5MLC - chains A and O of the 32 polymer chains in the assembly; structure by electron microscopy, 3.60 A resolution.

Chain A:
Molecule: 23S ribosomal RNA, chloroplastic
From: Spinacia oleracea
Sequence (2811 nucleotides; row label = number of the first residue in the row):
     1 UUCAAACGAG GAAAGGCUUA CGGUGGAUAC CUAGGCACCC AGAGACGAGG AAGGGCGUAU
    61 UAAUCGACGA AAUGCUUCGG GGAGUUGAAA AUAAGCAGAG AUCCGGAGAU UCCCGAAUAG
   121 GUCAACCUUU CGAACUUCUG CUGAAUCCAU GGGCAGGCAA GAGACAACCU GGCGAACUGA
   181 AACAUCUUAG UAGCCAGAGG AAAAGAAAGC AAAAGCGAUU CCCGUAGUAG CGGCGAGCGA
   241 AAUGGGAGCA GCCUAAACCG UGAAAACGGG GUUGUGGGAG AGCAAUACAA GCGUCGUGCU
   301 GCUAGGCGAA UCAGUGGAGU GCGGAACCCU AGAUGGUGAA AGUCCAGUAG CCGAAAGCAU
   361 CACUAGCUUA UGCUCUGACC CGAGUAGCAU GGGGCACGUG GAAUCCCGUG UGAAUCAGCA
   421 AGGACCACCU UGCAAGGCUA AAUACUCCUG GGUGACCGAU AGCGAAGUAG UACCGUGAGG
   481 GAAGGGUGAA AAGAACCCCC AUCGGGGAGU GAAAUAGAAC AUGAAACCGU AAGCUCUCAA
   541 GCAGUGGGAG GGGGACCAGA CCCUGACCGC GUGCCUGUUG AAGAAUGAGC CGGCGACUCA
   601 UAGGCAGUGG CUUGGUUAAG GGAACCCACC GGAGCCGUAG CGAAAGCGAG UCUUCAUAGG
   661 GCAAUUGUCA CUGCUUAUGG ACCCGAACCU GGGUGAUCUA UCCAUGACCA GGAUGAAGCU
   721 UGGGUGAAAC UAAGUGGAGG UCCGAACCGA CUGAUGUUGA AGAAUCAGCG GAUGAGUUGU
   781 GGUUAGGGGU GAAAUGCCAC UCGAACCCAG AGCUAGCUGG UUCUCCCCGA AAUGCGUUGA
   841 GGCGCAGCAG UUGACUGGAC AUCUAGGGGU AAAGCACUGU UUCGGUGCGG GCCGCGAGAG
   901 CGGUACCAAA UCGAGGCAAA CUCUGAAUAC UAGAUAUGAC CUCCAAAUAA CAGGGGUCAA
   961 GGUCGGCCAG UGAGACGAUG GGGGAUAAGC UUCAUCGUCG AGAGGGAAAC AGCCCGGAUC
  1021 ACCAGCUAAG GCCCCUAAAU GACCGCUCAG UGAUAAAGGA GGUAGGGGUG CAGAGACAGC
  1081 CAGGAGGUUU GCCUAGAAGC AGCCACCCUU GAAAGAGUGC GUAAUAGCUC ACUGAUCGAG
  1141 CGCUCUUGCG CCGAAGAUGA ACGGGGCUAA GCGGUCUGCC GAAGCUGUGG GAUGUAAAAA
  1201 AACAUCGGUA GGGGAGCGUU CCGUGUUAGG GAGAAACGCG UGCGUGAGCC GCGUUGGACG
  1261 AAGCGGAAGC GAGAAUGUCG GCUUGAGUAA CGCAAACAUU GGUGAGAAUC CAAUGCCCCG
  1321 AAAACCUAAG GGUUCCUCCG CAAGGUUCGU CCACGGAGGG UGAGUCAGGG CCUAAGAUCA
  1381 GGCCGAAAGG CGUAGUCGAU GGACAACAGG UGAAUAUUCC UGUACUACCC CUUGUUGGUC
  1441 CCGAGGGACG GAGGAGGCUA GGUUAGCCGA AAGAUGGUUA UCGGUUCAAG GACGCAAGGU
  1501 GACCCUGUUU UUCAGGGUAA GAAGGGGUAG AGAAAAUGCC UCGAGCCAAU GUUCGAGUAC
  1561 CAGGCGCUAC GGCGCUGAAG UAACCGAUGC CAUACUCCCA GGAAAAGCUC GAACGACCUU
  1621 CAACAAAAGG GUACCUGUAC CCGAAACCGA CACAGGUAGG UAGGUAGAGA AUACCUAGGG
  1681 GCGCGAGACA ACUCUCUCUA AGGAACUCGG CAAAAUAGCC CCGUAACUUC GGGAGAAGGG
  1741 GUGCCCCCUC ACAAAGGGGG UCGAAGUGAC CAGGCCCGGG CGACUGUUUA CCAAAAACAC
  1801 AGGUCUCCGC AAAGUCGUAA GACCAUGUAU GGGGGCUGAC GCCUGCCCAG UGCCGGAAGG
  1861 UCAAGGAAGU UGGUGACCUG AUGACAGGGG AGCCGGCGAC CGAAGCCCCG GUGAACGGCG
  1921 GCCGUAACUA UAACGGUCCU AAGGUAGCGA AAUUCCUUGU CGGGUAAGUU CCGACCCGCA
  1981 CGAAAGGCGU AACGAUCUGG GCACUGUCUC GGAGAGAGGC UCGGUGAAAU AGACAUGUCU
  2041 GUGAAGAUGC GGACUACCUG CACCUGGACA GAAAGACCCU AUGAAGCUUU ACUGUUCCCU
  2101 GGGAUUGGCU UUGGGCUUUU CCUGCGCAGC UUAGGUGGAA GGCGAAGAAG GCCCCCUUCC
  2161 GGGGGGGCCC GAGCCAUCAG UGAGAUACCA CUCUGGAAGA GCUAGAAUUC UAACCUUGUG
  2221 UCAGGACCUA CGGGCCAAGG GACAUUCUCA GGUAGACAGU UUCUAUGGGG CGUAGGCCUC
  2281 CCAAAAGGUA ACGGAGGCGU GCAAAGGUUU CCUCGGGCCG GACGGAGAUU GGCCCUCGAG
  2341 UGCAAAGGCA GAAGGGAGCU UGACUGCAAG ACCCACCCGU CGAGCAGGGA CGAAAGUCGG
  2401 CCUUAGUGAU CCGACGGUGC CGAGUGGAAG GGCCGUCGCU CAACGGAUAA AAGUUACUCU
  2461 AGGGAUAACA GGCUGAUCUU CCCCAAGAGU UCACAUCGAC GGGAAGGUUU GGCACCUCGA
  2521 UGUCGGCUCU UCGCCACCUG GGGCUGUAGU AUGUUCCAAG GGUUGGGCUG UUCGCCCAUU
  2581 AAAGCGGUAC GUGAGCUGGG UUCAGAACGU CGUGAGACAG UUCGGUCCAU AUCCGGUGUG
  2641 GGCGUUAGAG CAUUGAGAGG ACCUUUCCCU AGUACGAGAG GACCGGGAAG GACGCACCUC
  2701 UGGUGUACCA GUUAUCGUGC CCACGGUAAA CGCUGGGUAG CCAAGUGCGG AGCGGAUAAC
  2761 UGCUGAAAGC AUCUAAGUAG UAAGCCCACC CCAAGAUGAG UGCUCUCCUA U
Not modelled in the structure: 283-297, 363-372, 943-951, 1502-1521, 1926-1932

Chain O:
Molecule: 50S ribosomal protein L16, chloroplastic
From: Spinacia oleracea
UniProt: P17353 (RK16_SPIOL); residue numbers follow UniProt; this construct covers 1-135
Amino-acid sequence (135 residues; row label = number of the first residue in the row):
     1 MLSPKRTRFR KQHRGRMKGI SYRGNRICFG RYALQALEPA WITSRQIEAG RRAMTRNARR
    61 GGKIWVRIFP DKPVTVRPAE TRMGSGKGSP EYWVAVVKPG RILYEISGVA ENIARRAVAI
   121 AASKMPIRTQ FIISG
Curated features (UniProtKB/Swiss-Prot):
  - modified residue: Met1 (N-methylmethionine)

How chain A and chain O interact:
Contacting residue pairs (92):
  G874(A) - Arg23(O)  salt bridge to the phosphate
  U878(A) - Arg8(O)  hydrogen bond to the sugar
  G879(A) - Arg6(O)  phosphate contact
  G879(A) - Arg8(O)  hydrogen bond to the sugar
  U880(A) - Lys5(O)  phosphate contact
  U880(A) - Arg6(O)  salt bridge to the phosphate
  U881(A) - Pro4(O)  phosphate contact
  U881(A) - Lys5(O)  hydrogen bond to the phosphate
  U881(A) - Phe69(O)  sugar contact
  U882(A) - Phe69(O)  phosphate contact
  C883(A) - Phe29(O)  sugar contact
  G884(A) - Lys63(O)  salt bridge to the phosphate
  G915(A) - Cys28(O)  sugar contact
  G915(A) - Arg67(O)  hydrogen bond to the sugar
  G916(A) - Arg23(O)  phosphate contact
  G916(A) - Arg26(O)  salt bridge to the phosphate
  G916(A) - Arg101(O)  hydrogen bond to the sugar
  C917(A) - Asp71(O)  hydrogen bond to the sugar
  A919(A) - Lys11(O)  hydrogen bond to the base
  A919(A) - Gln12(O)  base contact
  A919(A) - His13(O)  stacking on the base
  A920(A) - Phe9(O)  stacking on the base
  A920(A) - Lys11(O)  hydrogen bond to the base
  A920(A) - Gln12(O)  base contact
  C921(A) - Arg8(O)  salt bridge to the phosphate
  C921(A) - Phe9(O)  phosphate contact
  G980(A) - Lys18(O)  salt bridge to the phosphate
  G981(A) - Arg16(O)  salt bridge to the phosphate
  G981(A) - Lys18(O)  phosphate contact
  G982(A) - His13(O)  phosphate contact
  G982(A) - Arg14(O)  hydrogen bond to the phosphate
  G982(A) - Gly15(O)  hydrogen bond to the phosphate
  G983(A) - His13(O)  phosphate contact
  G983(A) - Arg14(O)  salt bridge to the phosphate
  G983(A) - Lys87(O)  salt bridge to the phosphate
  G984(A) - Arg14(O)  salt bridge to the phosphate
  G984(A) - Arg77(O)  hydrogen bond to the phosphate
  G984(A) - Met83(O)  sugar contact
  G984(A) - Lys87(O)  phosphate contact
  A985(A) - Thr75(O)  sugar contact
  A985(A) - Val76(O)  phosphate contact
  A985(A) - Arg77(O)  salt bridge to the phosphate
  U986(A) - Arg14(O)  salt bridge to the phosphate
  U986(A) - Gly15(O)  base contact
  U986(A) - Arg16(O)  base contact
  U986(A) - Met17(O)  base contact
  U986(A) - Trp41(O)  base contact
  U986(A) - Val74(O)  phosphate contact
  A987(A) - Arg77(O)  base contact
  A987(A) - Met83(O)  base contact
  A988(A) - Met83(O)  hydrogen bond to the base
  A1057(A) - Arg128(O)  phosphate contact
  G2267(A) - Met83(O)  base contact
  G2267(A) - Gly84(O)  base contact
  G2268(A) - Arg82(O)  phosphate contact
  C2282(A) - His13(O)  sugar contact
  C2292(A) - Gly84(O)  sugar contact
  C2292(A) - Ser85(O)  hydrogen bond to the sugar
  C2292(A) - Gly86(O)  phosphate contact
  G2293(A) - Gly84(O)  phosphate contact
  G2293(A) - Ser85(O)  hydrogen bond to the phosphate
  G2293(A) - Gly86(O)  hydrogen bond to the phosphate
  G2293(A) - Lys87(O)  phosphate contact
  G2294(A) - Lys11(O)  phosphate contact
  G2294(A) - Gly86(O)  phosphate contact
  G2294(A) - Lys87(O)  hydrogen bond to the phosphate
  A2295(A) - Phe9(O)  sugar contact
  A2295(A) - Lys11(O)  salt bridge to the phosphate
  C2484(A) - Ser123(O)  sugar contact
  C2484(A) - Lys124(O)  hydrogen bond to the base
  A2485(A) - Arg116(O)  salt bridge to the phosphate
  A2499(A) - Lys124(O)  base contact
  C2500(A) - Ala49(O)  sugar contact
  C2500(A) - Arg52(O)  hydrogen bond to the sugar
  C2500(A) - Lys124(O)  hydrogen bond to the base
  G2501(A) - Arg45(O)  salt bridge to the phosphate
  G2501(A) - Gln46(O)  phosphate contact
  G2501(A) - Ala49(O)  sugar contact
  G2501(A) - Ser123(O)  hydrogen bond to the base
  G2501(A) - Lys124(O)  hydrogen bond to the sugar
  G2502(A) - Gln46(O)  hydrogen bond to the phosphate
  G2502(A) - Lys124(O)  sugar contact
  G2502(A) - Met125(O)  hydrogen bond to the sugar
  G2502(A) - Pro126(O)  phosphate contact
  G2503(A) - Pro126(O)  phosphate contact
  U2510(A) - Glu80(O)  hydrogen bond to the sugar
  G2511(A) - Glu80(O)  sugar contact
  G2512(A) - Thr81(O)  sugar contact
  G2512(A) - Arg82(O)  salt bridge to the phosphate
  G2512(A) - Met83(O)  phosphate contact
  C2513(A) - Arg82(O)  salt bridge to the phosphate
  C2513(A) - Met83(O)  hydrogen bond to the phosphate
Other interface residues (no listed pair), chain A (47 interface residues in all): A873, G1058, C1103, C1104, A2486
Other interface residues (no listed pair), chain O (54 interface residues in all): Thr7, Arg10, Tyr22, Gly24, Arg56, Arg60, Trp65, Gly88, Ile120

Summary:
The interface between chain A and chain O involves 47 residues on one side and 54 on the other, with 25
hydrogen bonds, 17 salt bridges and 2 aromatic stacking contacts. Among the polar pairs are A919(A)-Lys11(O),
A920(A)-Lys11(O) and A988(A)-Met83(O).
Here chain A is 23S ribosomal RNA, chloroplastic and chain O is 50S ribosomal protein L16, chloroplastic, both
from Spinacia oleracea. Entry 5MLC (Cryo-EM structure of the spinach chloroplast ribosome reveals the location
of plastid-specific ribosomal proteins and extensions) was determined by electron microscopy.
